PDB entry 1IBM | X-ray diffraction, 3.31 A resolution | chains A and I of the 24 polymer chains in the assembly

[Chain A]
Molecule: 16S ribosomal RNA
From: Thermus thermophilus
Sequence (1522 nucleotides; each row starts with the number of its first residue; note: 42 numbers in that range are skipped by the numbering (no residue carries them; nothing is unmodelled there); a row labelled like 190A-190L holds insertion residues (190A, then the next letters in order); numbering starts at 0):
     0 UUUGUUGGAG AGUUUGAUCC UGGCUCAGGG UGAACGCUGG CGGCGUGCCU AAGACAUGCA
    60 AGUCGUGCGG G
    73 CCGCGGGGUU UU
    88 ACUCCG
    95 UGGUC
   101 AGCGGCGGAC GGGUGAGUAA CGCGUGGGU
  129A G
   130 ACCUACCCGG AAGAGGGGGA CAACCCGGGG AAACUCGGGC UAAUCCCCCA UGUGGACCCG
   190 C
190A-190L CCCUUGGGGUGU
   191 GUCCAAAGGG CUUU
   216 GCCCGCUUCC GGAUGGGCCC GCGUCCCAUC AGCUAGUUGG UGGGGUAAUG GCCCACCAAG
   276 GCGACGACGG GUAGCCGGUC UGAGAGGAUG GCCGGCCACA GGGGCACUGA GACACGGGCC
   336 CCACUCCUAC GGGAGGCAGC AGUUAGGAAU CUUCCGCAAU GGGCGCAAGC CUGACGGAGC
   396 GACGCCGCUU GGAGGAAGAA GCCCUUCGGG GUGUAAACUC CUGAA
   442 CCCGGGACGA AACCCCCGAC GA
   474 GGGGACUGAC GGUACCGGG
   494 GUAAUAGCGC CGGCCAACUC CGUGCCAGCA GCCGCGGUAA UACGGAGGGC GCGAGCGUUA
   554 CCCGGAUUCA CUGGGCGUAA AGGGCGUGUA GGCGGCCUGG GGCGUCCCAU GUGAAAGACC
   614 ACGGCUCAAC CGUGGGGGAG CGUGGGAUAC GCUCAGGCUA GACGGUGGGA GAGGGUGGUG
   674 GAAUUCCCGG AGUAGCGGUG AAAUGCGCAG AUACCGGGAG GAACGCCGAU GGCGAAGGCA
   734 GCCACCUGGU CCACCCGUGA CGCUGAGGCG CGAAAGCGUG GGGAGCAAAC CGGAUUAGAU
   794 ACCCGGGUAG UCCACGCCCU AAACGAUGCG CGCUAGGUCU CUGGGUCU
   848 CCUGGGGGCC GAAGCUAACG CGUUAAGCGC GCCGCCUGGG GAGUACGGCC GCAAGGCUGA
   908 AACUCAAAGG AAUUGACGGG GGCCCGCACA AGCGGUGGAG CAUGUGGUUU AAUUCGAAGC
   968 AACGCGAAGA ACCUUACCAG GCCUUGACAU GCUAGG
 1003A G
  1004 AACCCGGGUG AAAGCCUGGG GUGCCCC
1030A-1030D GCGA
  1031 GGGGAGCCCU AGCACAGGUG CUGCAUGGCC GUCGUCAGCU CGUGCCGUGA GGUGUUGGGU
  1091 UAAGUCCCGC AACGAGCGCA ACCCCCGCCG UUAGUUGCCA GCGGUUCGGC CGGGCACUCU
  1151 AACGGGACUG CCCGCGAAA
  1171 GCGGGAGGAA GGAGGGGACG ACGUCUGGUC AGCAUGGCCC UUACGGCCUG GGCGACACAC
  1231 GUGCUACAAU GCCCACUACA AAGCGAUGCC ACCCGGCAAC GGGGAGCUAA UCGCAAAAAG
  1291 GUGGGCCCAG UUCGGAUUGG GGUCUGCAAC CCGACCCCAU GAAGCCGGAA UCGCUAGUAA
  1351 UCGCGGAUCA G
 1361A C
  1362 CAUGCCGCGG UGAAUACGUU CCCGGGCCUU GUACACACCG CCCGUCACGC CAUGGGAGCG
  1422 GGCUCUACCC GAAGUCGCCG GG
  1446 AGCCUACGGG
  1459 CAGGCGCCGA GGGUAGGGCC CGUGACUGGG GCGAAGUCGU AACAAGGUAG CUGUACCGGA
  1519 AGGUGCGGCU GGAUCACCUC CUUUCU
Not modelled in the structure: 0-4, 1535-1544
Metal / ion sites: Mg2+ site 1: U12, G22; Mg2+ site 2: U12, C526, G527; Mg2+ site 3: G15, U920; Mg2+ site 4 near G21 (its only coordinating residue here); Mg2+ site 5: G61, G105; Mg2+ site 6: G69, G70, U98; Mg2+ site 7: A109, G331; Mg2+ site 8: A116, G117, G289; Mg2+ site 9: C174, C175; Mg2+ site 10: G181, G183; Mg2+ site 11: U182, G183; Mg2+ site 12 near A195 (its only coordinating residue here); 64 more Mg2+ sites not listed

[Chain I]
Molecule: 30S ribosomal protein S9
From: Thermus thermophilus
Amino-acid sequence (128 residues; numbered 1 to 128; the number before each row is that of its first residue):
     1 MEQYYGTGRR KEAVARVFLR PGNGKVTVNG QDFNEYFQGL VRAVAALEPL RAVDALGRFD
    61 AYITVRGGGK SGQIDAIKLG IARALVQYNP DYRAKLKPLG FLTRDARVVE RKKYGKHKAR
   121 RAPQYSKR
Not modelled in the structure: 1

[Interface between chain A and chain I]
Residue-residue contacts (118; chain A residue first):
  G941(A) with Arg121(I), base contact
  G942(A) with Gln124(I), hydrogen bond to the base
  U943(A) with Gln124(I), sugar contact
  G966(A) with Lys127(I), hydrogen bond to the sugar; Arg128(I), base contact
  C967(A) with Arg128(I), hydrogen bond to the phosphate
  A968(A) with Arg128(I), salt bridge to the phosphate
  C970(A) with Ser126(I), hydrogen bond to the base
  C1116(A) with Val108(I), sugar contact
  G1117(A) with Arg104(I), hydrogen bond to the phosphate; Ala106(I), sugar contact
  C1118(A) with Arg9(I), salt bridge to the phosphate; Arg83(I), hydrogen bond to the phosphate; Arg104(I), salt bridge to the phosphate
  C1119(A) with Arg9(I), salt bridge to the phosphate; Arg83(I), salt bridge to the phosphate
  G1127(A) with Arg16(I), hydrogen bond to the sugar
  C1128(A) with Arg16(I), hydrogen bond to the sugar; Tyr62(I), phosphate contact; Arg66(I), salt bridge to the phosphate
  C1129(A) with Tyr62(I), hydrogen bond to the phosphate
  A1130(A) with Gln3(I), hydrogen bond to the sugar; Phe18(I), sugar contact; Arg20(I), hydrogen bond to the phosphate
  G1131(A) with Glu2(I), phosphate contact; Gln3(I), phosphate contact; Arg20(I), salt bridge to the phosphate
  C1147(A) with Tyr5(I), hydrogen bond to the sugar; Arg16(I), hydrogen bond to the base
  U1148(A) with Tyr5(I), phosphate contact; Thr7(I), hydrogen bond to the phosphate; Val14(I), phosphate contact; Arg16(I), hydrogen bond to the sugar
  C1149(A) with Arg9(I), salt bridge to the phosphate; Val14(I), phosphate contact
  G1178(A) with Arg93(I), salt bridge to the phosphate; Lys97(I), salt bridge to the phosphate
  A1179(A) with Arg93(I), salt bridge to the phosphate; Leu102(I), sugar contact; Thr103(I), phosphate contact; Arg104(I), hydrogen bond to the sugar
  A1180(A) with Thr103(I), phosphate contact
  G1186(A) with Arg111(I), sugar contact; Lys113(I), hydrogen bond to the phosphate
  G1187(A) with Arg111(I), hydrogen bond to the sugar; Lys113(I), salt bridge to the phosphate
  A1188(A) with Tyr114(I), phosphate contact
  C1230(A) with Lys127(I), phosphate contact
  G1231(A) with Ser126(I), sugar contact; Lys127(I), salt bridge to the phosphate
  U1232(A) with Gln124(I), hydrogen bond to the phosphate; Tyr125(I), hydrogen bond to the phosphate; Ser126(I), phosphate contact
  G1233(A) with His117(I), salt bridge to the phosphate; Pro123(I), phosphate contact; Gln124(I), hydrogen bond to the phosphate
  A1248(A) with Tyr36(I), sugar contact; Lys70(I), hydrogen bond to the sugar
  C1249(A) with Tyr36(I), sugar contact; Gly68(I), sugar contact; Gly69(I), sugar contact; Lys70(I), sugar contact; Gln73(I), hydrogen bond to the sugar
  A1250(A) with Gly67(I), hydrogen bond to the phosphate; Gly68(I), hydrogen bond to the phosphate
  A1251(A) with Glu12(I), sugar contact
  G1290(A) with Leu40(I), sugar contact
  G1291(A) with Gln38(I), hydrogen bond to the sugar; Gly39(I), sugar contact
  U1292(A) with Gln38(I), sugar contact
  C1342(A) with Gln124(I), sugar contact; Tyr125(I), phosphate contact
  G1343(A) with Arg121(I), hydrogen bond to the sugar; Ala122(I), hydrogen bond to the sugar; Tyr125(I), hydrogen bond to the phosphate
  C1344(A) with Lys116(I), salt bridge to the phosphate; Arg120(I), sugar contact; Ala122(I), phosphate contact
  U1345(A) with Arg120(I), salt bridge to the phosphate
  A1346(A) with Arg120(I), salt bridge to the phosphate
  G1347(A) with Arg10(I), hydrogen bond to the base; Lys11(I), base contact; Arg107(I), hydrogen bond to the base; Val108(I), sugar contact; Glu110(I), phosphate contact
  U1348(A) with Val109(I), phosphate contact; Glu110(I), hydrogen bond to the phosphate; Arg120(I), phosphate contact
  A1349(A) with Lys118(I), salt bridge to the phosphate; Arg120(I), hydrogen bond to the phosphate; Arg121(I), hydrogen bond to the phosphate
  A1350(A) with Lys118(I), salt bridge to the phosphate; Arg121(I), salt bridge to the phosphate
  U1351(A) with Lys118(I), base contact
  C1366(A) with His117(I), salt bridge to the phosphate
  C1367(A) with Lys112(I), salt bridge to the phosphate; Tyr114(I), phosphate contact; Gly115(I), hydrogen bond to the phosphate; Lys116(I), phosphate contact
  G1368(A) with Arg111(I), salt bridge to the phosphate; Lys112(I), salt bridge to the phosphate; Lys113(I), phosphate contact; Tyr114(I), hydrogen bond to the phosphate
  C1369(A) with Arg111(I), phosphate contact; Lys112(I), hydrogen bond to the phosphate
  G1370(A) with Glu12(I), sugar contact; Val109(I), phosphate contact
  G1371(A) with Lys11(I), phosphate contact; Gly68(I), sugar contact; Gly69(I), phosphate contact; Val109(I), phosphate contact
  U1372(A) with Lys11(I), salt bridge to the phosphate; Gly69(I), phosphate contact; Lys70(I), phosphate contact; Ser71(I), hydrogen bond to the phosphate; Gly72(I), hydrogen bond to the phosphate
  G1373(A) with Lys11(I), hydrogen bond to the base; Ser71(I), hydrogen bond to the phosphate
Interface residues without a listed pair, chain A (59 interface residues in all): A1146, G1177, G1184, A1252, U1341
Interface residues without a listed pair, chain I (55 interface residues in all): Arg42, Ala119

[Summary]
The interface between chain A and chain I involves 59 residues on one side and 55 on the other, with 41
hydrogen bonds and 25 salt bridges. Polar contacts include G942(A)-Gln124(I), C970(A)-Ser126(I) and
C1147(A)-Arg16(I). The Mg2+ site 1 is built by U12(A) and G22(A).
Here chain A is 16S ribosomal RNA and chain I is 30S ribosomal protein S9, both from Thermus thermophilus.
Entry 1IBM (Structure of the thermus thermophilus 30S ribosomal subunit in complex with a messenger RNA
fragment and ...) was determined by X-ray diffraction (same publication as 1IBK and 1IBL).
